Entry 5YZ3 (X-ray diffraction, 2.54 A resolution); this record covers chains B and C of the 6 polymer chains in the assembly.

Chain B:
Protein: Tubulin beta-2B chain
From: Bos taurus
Reference sequence: Q6B856 (TBB2B_BOVIN); residues 1-445 here = UniProt positions 1-445
Sequence (445 residues; each row starts with the number of its first residue):
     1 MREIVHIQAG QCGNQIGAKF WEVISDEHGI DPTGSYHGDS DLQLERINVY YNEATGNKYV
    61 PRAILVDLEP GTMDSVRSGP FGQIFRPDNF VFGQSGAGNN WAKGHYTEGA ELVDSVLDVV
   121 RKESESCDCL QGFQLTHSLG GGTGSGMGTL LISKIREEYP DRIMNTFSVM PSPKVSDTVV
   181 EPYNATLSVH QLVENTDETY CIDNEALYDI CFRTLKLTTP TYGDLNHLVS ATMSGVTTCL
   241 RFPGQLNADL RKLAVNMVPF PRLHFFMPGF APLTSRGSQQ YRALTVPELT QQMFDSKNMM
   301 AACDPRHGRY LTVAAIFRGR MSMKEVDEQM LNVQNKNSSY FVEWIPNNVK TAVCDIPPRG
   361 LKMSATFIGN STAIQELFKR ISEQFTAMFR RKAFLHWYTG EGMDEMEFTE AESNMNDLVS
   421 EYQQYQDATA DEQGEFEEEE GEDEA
Unresolved in the structure: 1, 429-445
Curated features (UniProtKB/Swiss-Prot):
  - motif: Met-1 to Ile-4 (MREI motif)
  - binding site (GTP): Gln-11, Glu-69, Ser-138, Gly-142, Thr-143, Gly-144, Asn-204, Asn-226
  - binding site (Mg(2+)): Glu-69
  - modified residue: Ser-40 (Phosphoserine), Thr-55 (Phosphothreonine), Lys-58 (N6-acetyllysine), Ser-172 (Phosphoserine), Thr-285 (Phosphothreonine), Thr-290 (Phosphothreonine), Arg-318 (Omega-N-methylarginine), Glu-438 (5-glutamyl polyglutamate)
  - cross-link (Glycyl lysine isopeptide (Lys-Gly)): Lys-58 (interchain with G-Cter in ubiquitin), Lys-324 (interchain with G-Cter in ubiquitin)
Bound ions: Mg2+: Gln-11 (together with GDP)
Small-molecule neighbours:
  - 94U (N-[4-(diethylamino)phenyl]-4H-pyrrolo[2,3-d][1,3]thiazole-5-carboxamide): Tyr-50, Gln-134, Asn-165, Phe-167, Glu-198, Tyr-200, Val-236, Thr-237, Cys-239, Leu-240, Leu-246, Leu-250, Leu-253, Met-257, Ala-314, Ala-315, Ile-316, Lys-350, Thr-351, Ala-352, Ile-368
  - GDP (guanosine-5'-diphosphate): Gly-10, Gln-11, Cys-12, Gln-15, Ile-16, Asp-67, Ala-97, Asn-99, Ser-138, Gly-140, Gly-141, Gly-142, Thr-143, Gly-144, Ser-145, Val-169, Pro-171, Val-175, Asp-177, Glu-181, Asn-204, Leu-207, Tyr-222, Leu-225, Asn-226

Chain C:
Protein: Tubulin alpha-1B chain
From: Bos taurus
Reference sequence: P81947 (TBA1B_BOVIN); residue numbers follow UniProt; this construct covers 1-450
Sequence (450 residues; numbered 1 to 450; the number before each row is that of its first residue):
     1 MRECISIHVG QAGVQIGNAC WELYCLEHGI QPDGQMPSDK TIGGGDDSFN TFFSETGAGK
    61 HVPRAVFVDL EPTVIDEVRT GTYRQLFHPE QLITGKEDAA NNYARGHYTI GKEIIDLVLD
   121 RIRKLADQCT GLQGFLVFHS FGGGTGSGFT SLLMERLSVD YGKKSKLEFS IYPAPQVSTA
   181 VVEPYNSILT THTTLEHSDC AFMVDNEAIY DICRRNLDIE RPTYTNLNRL ISQIVSSITA
   241 SLRFDGALNV DLTEFQTNLV PYPRIHFPLA TYAPVISAEK AYHEQLSVAE ITNACFEPAN
   301 QMVKCDPRHG KYMACCLLYR GDVVPKDVNA AIATIKTKRS IQFVDWCPTG FKVGINYQPP
   361 TVVPGGDLAK VQRAVCMLSN TTAIAEAWAR LDHKFDLMYA KRAFVHWYVG EGMEEGEFSE
   421 AREDMAALEK DYEEVGVDSV EGEGEEEGEE
Unresolved in the structure: 441-450
Bound ions: Ca2+: Asp-39, Thr-41, Gly-44, Glu-55
Small-molecule neighbours: GTP (guanosine-5'-triphosphate): Gly-10, Gln-11, Ala-12, Gln-15, Ile-16, Asp-69, Asp-98, Ala-99, Ala-100, Asn-101, Ser-140, Gly-142, Gly-143, Gly-144, Thr-145, Gly-146, Ile-171, Pro-173, Val-177, Ser-178, Glu-183, Asn-206, Tyr-224, Leu-227, Asn-228, Ile-231

Interface between chain B and chain C:
Pairs across the interface - 35 pairs, chain B then chain C:
  Asn-99(B) with Glu-254(C)
  Asp-177(B) with Lys-352(C), hydrogen bond (backbone-side chain)
  Thr-178(B) with Asn-258(C)
  Val-179(B) with Asn-258(C), hydrogen bond (backbone-side chain); Pro-348(C), hydrophobic
  Thr-219(B) with Lys-326(C); Asn-329(C)
  Ala-387(B) with Trp-346(C)
  Met-388(B) with Trp-346(C)
  Arg-390(B) with Asp-345(C), salt bridge; Ser-439(C), hydrogen bond
  Arg-391(B) with Tyr-262(C), hydrogen bond (backbone-side chain); Asp-345(C), salt bridge; Trp-346(C); Glu-434(C), hydrogen bond (side chain-backbone); Val-435(C); Val-437(C), hydrogen bond (side chain-backbone); Asp-438(C); Ser-439(C), hydrogen bond
  Lys-392(B) with Tyr-262(C)
  Ala-393(B) with Pro-261(C); Tyr-262(C); Trp-346(C), hydrophobic
  Phe-394(B) with Thr-257(C); Asn-258(C); Val-260(C); Pro-261(C), hydrogen bond (backbone-backbone); Trp-346(C), hydrophobic
  His-396(B) with Val-260(C), hydrogen bond (side chain-backbone); Pro-261(C); Tyr-262(C); Pro-263(C)
  Trp-397(B) with Gln-256(C); Thr-257(C), hydrogen bond (side chain-backbone); Val-260(C), hydrogen bond (side chain-backbone)
Interface residues without a listed pair, chain B (19 interface residues in all): Gln-94, Ser-95, Gly-98, Val-180, Leu-395
Interface residues without a listed pair, chain C (23 interface residues in all): Met-1, Arg-2, Met-313, Cys-347

In short:
The interface between chain B and chain C involves 19 residues on one side and 23 on the other; the contacts
include 11 hydrogen bonds and 2 salt bridges. Polar pairs include Arg-390(B)/Asp-345(C), Arg-391(B)/Asp-345(C)
and Asp-177(B)/Lys-352(C). Bound to chain B: GDP and compound 94U.
Chain B is Tubulin beta-2B chain and chain C is Tubulin alpha-1B chain, both from Bos taurus; the structure,
Crystal structure of T2R-TTL-28 complex, was determined by X-ray diffraction.
